Entry 1VJ6 (solution NMR); this record covers chains A and B.

# Chain A
Molecule: protein-tyrosine-phosphatase (nonreceptor type 13)
Organism: Mus musculus
Notes: EC 3.1.3.48; fragment: PDZ2 domain
UniProtKB: Q64512 (PTN13_MOUSE); residues 9-102 here correspond to UniProt positions 1350-1443 (UniProt number = residue number + 1341)
Amino-acid sequence (102 residues; each row starts with the number of its first residue):
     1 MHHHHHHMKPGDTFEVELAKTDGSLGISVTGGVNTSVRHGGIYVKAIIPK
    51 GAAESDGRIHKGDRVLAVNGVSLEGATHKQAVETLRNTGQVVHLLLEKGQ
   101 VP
Not modelled in the structure: 1-7
Differences from the reference sequence: cloning artifact (1, 8); expression tag (2-7)

# Chain B
Molecule: Adenomatous polyposis coli protein
Notes: fragment: C-terminus of APC
UniProtKB: Q61315 (APC_MOUSE); residues 199-210 here correspond to UniProt positions 2834-2845 (UniProt number = residue number + 2635)
Amino-acid sequence (12 residues; each row starts with the number of its first residue):
   199 KRHSGSYLVTSV
Not modelled in the structure: 199-204
Swiss-Prot annotation at these positions:
  - motif: T208 to V210 (PDZ-binding)

# Chain A / chain B interface
Pairs across the interface (20; chain A residue first):
  S24(A) with V210(B)
  L25(A) with V210(B)
  G26(A) with V210(B)
  I27(A) with T208(B); S209(B); V210(B)
  S28(A) with V207(B); T208(B)
  V29(A) with L206(B); V207(B); T208(B)
  T30(A) with L206(B)
  K45(A) with V207(B)
  H78(A) with Y205(B); L206(B); T208(B)
  V82(A) with T208(B); V210(B)
  L85(A) with V210(B)
  R86(A) with V210(B)
Other interface residues (no listed pair), chain A (14 interface residues in all): G23, G31

# Overview
14 residues of chain A and 6 residues of chain B are in contact.
Here chain A is protein-tyrosine-phosphatase (nonreceptor type 13) (Mus musculus) and chain B is Adenomatous
polyposis coli protein. Entry 1VJ6 (PDZ2 from PTP-BL in complex with the C-terminal ligand from the APC
protein) was determined by solution NMR.
